8QPB - chains M and 4 of the 17 polymer chains in the assembly; structure by electron microscopy, 3.70 A resolution.

[Chain M]
Name: NHP2-like protein 1, N-terminally processed
Organism: Homo sapiens
UniProt: P55769 (NH2L1_HUMAN); residue numbers follow UniProt; this construct covers 1-128
Amino-acid sequence (128 residues; numbered 1 to 128; the number before each row is that of its first residue):
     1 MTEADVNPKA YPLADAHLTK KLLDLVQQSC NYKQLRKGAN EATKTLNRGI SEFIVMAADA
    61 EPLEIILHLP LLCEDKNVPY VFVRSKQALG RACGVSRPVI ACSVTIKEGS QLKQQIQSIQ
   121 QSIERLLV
Not modelled in the structure: 1-4

[Chain 4]
Molecule: U4 snRNA
Organism: Homo sapiens
Sequence (144 nucleotides; each row starts with the number of its first residue):
     1 AGCUUUGCGC AGUGGCAGUA UCGUAGCCAA UGAGGUCUAU CCGAGGCGCG AUUAUUGCUA
    61 AUUGAAAACU UUUCCCAAUA CCCCGCCGUG ACGACUUGCA AUAUAGUCGG CACUGGCAAU
   121 UUUUGACAGU CUCUACGGAG ACUG
Not modelled in the structure: 81-144

[Interface between chain M and chain 4]
Residue-residue contacts - 28 pairs, chain M then chain 4:
  Asn31(M) - U6(4)  sugar contact
  Asn31(M) - G7(4)  sugar contact
  Tyr32(M) - U5(4)  hydrogen bond to the sugar
  Tyr32(M) - U6(4)  hydrogen bond to the sugar
  Lys37(M) - A30(4)  sugar contact
  Lys37(M) - G32(4)  hydrogen bond to the base
  Gly38(M) - A30(4)  hydrogen bond to the sugar
  Gly38(M) - U31(4)  phosphate contact
  Gly38(M) - G32(4)  base contact
  Ala39(M) - U31(4)  hydrogen bond to the phosphate
  Asn40(M) - G32(4)  hydrogen bond to the base
  Glu41(M) - G32(4)  hydrogen bond to the base
  Glu41(M) - G43(4)  hydrogen bond to the sugar
  Lys44(M) - C42(4)  base contact
  Lys44(M) - G43(4)  hydrogen bond to the base
  Arg48(M) - C42(4)  salt bridge to the phosphate
  Ala60(M) - U31(4)  base contact
  Glu61(M) - U31(4)  hydrogen bond to the base
  Pro62(M) - U31(4)  base contact
  Ile65(M) - U31(4)  base contact
  Lys86(M) - U31(4)  hydrogen bond to the base
  Val95(M) - A30(4)  base contact
  Arg97(M) - A29(4)  hydrogen bond to the base
  Pro98(M) - U31(4)  phosphate contact
  Val99(M) - A30(4)  sugar contact
  Val99(M) - U31(4)  phosphate contact
  Ile100(M) - U31(4)  hydrogen bond to the phosphate
  Gln111(M) - U5(4)  hydrogen bond to the sugar
Other interface residues (no listed pair), chain M (26 interface residues in all): Gln27, Gln28, Arg36, Asp59, Ser96, Ala101
Other interface residues (no listed pair), chain 4 (11 interface residues in all): C41, A44

[Summary]
26 residues of chain M and 11 residues of chain 4 are in contact, with 14 hydrogen bonds and 1 salt bridge.
Polar contacts include Lys37(M)-G32(4), Asn40(M)-G32(4) and Glu41(M)-G32(4).
Here chain M is NHP2-like protein 1, N-terminally processed and chain 4 is U4 snRNA, both from Homo sapiens.
Entry 8QPB (Cryo-EM Structure of Pre-B+ATP Complex (core part)) was determined by electron microscopy (same
publication as 8QOZ, 8QP8, 8QP9, 8QPA, 8QPE and 8QPK).
